Entry 6QE7 (X-ray diffraction, 2.06 A resolution); this record covers chain A.

# Chain A
Name: Anti-sigma-I factor RsgI3
Organism: Clostridium thermocellum
Reference sequence: A3DC75 (RSGI3_CLOTH); residues 22-308 here correspond to UniProt positions 358-644 (UniProt number = residue number + 336)
Sequence (291 residues; numbered 18 to 308; the number before each row is that of its first residue):
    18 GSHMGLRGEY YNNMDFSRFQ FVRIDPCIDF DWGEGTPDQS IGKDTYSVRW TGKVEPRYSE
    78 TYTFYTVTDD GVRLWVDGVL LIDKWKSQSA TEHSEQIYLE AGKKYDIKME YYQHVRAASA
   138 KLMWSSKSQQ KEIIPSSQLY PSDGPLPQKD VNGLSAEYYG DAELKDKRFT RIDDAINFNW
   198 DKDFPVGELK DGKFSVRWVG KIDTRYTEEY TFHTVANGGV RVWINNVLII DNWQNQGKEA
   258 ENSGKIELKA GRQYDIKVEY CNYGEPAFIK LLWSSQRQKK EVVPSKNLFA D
Differences from the reference sequence: expression tag (18-21)
Metal / ion sites: Ca2+ site 1: Asn-29, Asp-61, Thr-62; Ca2+ site 2: Asp-86, Asp-87, Gln-130, Val-132, Ala-134
Reported in the primary citation:
  - Ca2+ coordination: Asp-61, Thr-62, Asp-86, Asp-87, Gln-130, Val-132, Ala-134

# In short
Asn-29, Asp-61 and Thr-62 coordinate Ca2+ site 1. Asp-86, Asp-87, Gln-130, Val-132 and Ala-134 coordinate Ca2+
site 2. From the paper: Ca2+ coordination by Asp-61, Thr-62 and Asp-86 among others.
Chain A is Anti-sigma-I factor RsgI3 (Clostridium thermocellum); the structure, anti-sigma factor
domain-containing protein, was determined by X-ray diffraction, deposited together with 6QDI.
